2WKT - chains B and D of the 4 polymer chains in the assembly; structure by X-ray diffraction, 2.00 A resolution.

# Chain B (and D)
Molecule: Acetyl-CoA acetyltransferase
Organism: Zoogloea ramigera
Notes: EC 2.3.1.9; chain D of this document is another copy of the same molecule, construct and numbering; everything in this record applies to it too
Reference sequence: P07097 (THIL_ZOORA); the construct has insertions or renumbered stretches relative to UniProt, so the offset changes along the chain: 1-10 = UniProt 2-11; 12-392 = UniProt 12-392
Amino-acid sequence (392 residues; each row starts with the number of its first residue):
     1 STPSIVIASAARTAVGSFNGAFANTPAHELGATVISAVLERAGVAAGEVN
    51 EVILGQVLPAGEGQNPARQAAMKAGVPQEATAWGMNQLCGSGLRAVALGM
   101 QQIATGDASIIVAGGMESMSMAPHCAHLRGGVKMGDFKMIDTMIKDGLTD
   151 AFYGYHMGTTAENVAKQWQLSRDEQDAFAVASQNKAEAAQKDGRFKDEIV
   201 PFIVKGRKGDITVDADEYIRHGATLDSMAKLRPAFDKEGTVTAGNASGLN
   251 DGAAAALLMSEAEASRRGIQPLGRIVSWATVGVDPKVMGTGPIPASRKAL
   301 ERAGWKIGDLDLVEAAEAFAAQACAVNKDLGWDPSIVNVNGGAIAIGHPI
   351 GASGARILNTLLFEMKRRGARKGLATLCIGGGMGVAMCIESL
Not modelled in the structure: 1-3
Modified residues: C89 (s-hydroxycysteine; CSO)
Construct notes: engineered mutation A316 (Asn in P07097)
Small-molecule neighbours: coenzyme A (COA): C89, L148, H156, M157, Q183, R220, S227, M228, L231, A234, F235, T242, A243, G244, A246, S247, G248, L249, M288, A318, F319, H348, C378, G380

# How chain B and chain D interact
Residue-residue contacts - 16 pairs, chain B then chain D:
  L128(B) - G131(D)
  L128(B) - V132(D)  hydrogen bond (backbone-backbone)
  L128(B) - F137(D)  hydrophobic
  R129(B) - G131(D)
  R129(B) - V132(D)
  R129(B) - K133(D)  hydrogen bond (side chain-backbone)
  R129(B) - M134(D)
  G131(B) - L128(D)
  G131(B) - R129(D)
  G131(B) - G130(D)
  G131(B) - G131(D)
  V132(B) - L128(D)  hydrogen bond (backbone-backbone)
  V132(B) - R129(D)
  K133(B) - R129(D)  hydrogen bond (backbone-side chain)
  M134(B) - R129(D)
  F137(B) - L128(D)  hydrophobic
Also at the interface, not in a pair above, chain B (8 interface residues in all): G130

# Overview
The chain B/chain D interface involves 8 residues from each chain; the contacts include 4 hydrogen bonds.
Among the polar pairs are R129(B)-K133(D) and L128(B)-V132(D). Bound to chain B: coenzyme A.
Chain B and chain D are both Acetyl-CoA acetyltransferase (Zoogloea ramigera); the structure, Biosynthetic
thiolase from Z. ramigera. complex of the N316A mutant with coenzyme A, was determined by X-ray diffraction
(same publication as 2WKU, 2WKV, 2WL4, 2WL5 and 2WL6).
